PDB entry 8J7X | electron microscopy, 3.40 A resolution | chains A and E of the 6 polymer chains in the assembly

[Chain A]
Protein: Zinc transporter 7
Source organism: Homo sapiens
Reference sequence: Q8NEW0 (ZNT7_HUMAN); residue numbers follow UniProt; this construct covers 1-376
Chain sequence (390 residues; numbered -13 to 376; the number before each row is that of its first residue; numbers below 1 keep their minus sign (Met-13 is residue -13)):
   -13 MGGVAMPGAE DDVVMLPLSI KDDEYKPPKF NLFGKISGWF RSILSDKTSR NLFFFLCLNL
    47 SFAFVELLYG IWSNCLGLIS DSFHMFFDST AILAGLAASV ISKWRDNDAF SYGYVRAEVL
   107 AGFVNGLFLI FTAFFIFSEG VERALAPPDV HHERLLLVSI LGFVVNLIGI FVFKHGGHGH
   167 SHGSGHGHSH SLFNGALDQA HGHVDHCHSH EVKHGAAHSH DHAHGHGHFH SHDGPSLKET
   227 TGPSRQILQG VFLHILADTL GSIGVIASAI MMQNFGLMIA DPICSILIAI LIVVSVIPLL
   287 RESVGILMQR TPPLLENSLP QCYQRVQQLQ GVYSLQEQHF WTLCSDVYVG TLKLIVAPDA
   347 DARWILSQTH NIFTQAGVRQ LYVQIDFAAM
Not modelled in the structure: -13 to 21, 163-227, 261-263
Differences from the reference sequence: initiating methionine (-13); expression tag (-12 to 0)

[Chain E]
Protein: Heavy chain of YN7114-08 Fab
Source organism: Mus musculus
Notes: antibody fragment or engineered binder
Chain sequence (234 residues; numbered 1 to 234; the number before each row is that of its first residue):
     1 EVQLQESGPG LVAPSQSLSI TCTVSGFSLT NYAVHWVRQS PGKGLEWLGV IWSNGRTDYN
    61 AAFISRLSIS KDNSKSQVFF KMNSLQADDT AIYYCARKLA YEGAMDYWGQ GTSVTVSSAK
   121 TTPPSVYPLA PGSAAQTNSM VTLGCLVKGY FPEPVTVTWN SGSLSSGVHT FPAVLQSDLY
   181 TLSSSVTVPS STWPSETVTC NVAHPASSTK VDKKIVPRDC GCKPCICTVP EVSS
Not modelled in the structure: 219-234
Disulfide bonds: Cys22-Cys95, Cys145-Cys200

[Interface between chain A and chain E]
Pairs across the interface (27):
  Gln313(A) - Arg56(E)  hydrogen bond (backbone-side chain)
  Gln314(A) - Arg56(E)  hydrogen bond (backbone-side chain)
  Leu315(A) - Arg56(E)  hydrogen bond (backbone-side chain)
  Gln316(A) - Trp47(E)
  Gln316(A) - Trp52(E)
  Gln316(A) - Asp58(E)
  Gly317(A) - Trp52(E)
  Gly317(A) - Arg56(E)
  Val318(A) - Arg56(E)  hydrogen bond (backbone-side chain)
  Tyr319(A) - Ser53(E)
  Tyr319(A) - Asn54(E)  hydrogen bond (side chain-backbone)
  Ala343(A) - Trp52(E)  hydrophobic
  Pro344(A) - Ser53(E)
  Pro344(A) - Tyr101(E)  hydrogen bond (backbone-side chain)
  Asp345(A) - Asn31(E)
  Asp345(A) - Tyr32(E)
  Asp345(A) - Ala33(E)  hydrogen bond (side chain-backbone)
  Asp345(A) - Lys98(E)  hydrogen bond (backbone-side chain)
  Asp345(A) - Tyr101(E)  hydrogen bond (backbone-backbone)
  Ala346(A) - Tyr101(E)
  Asp347(A) - Tyr101(E)
  Asp347(A) - Glu102(E)
  Asp347(A) - Gly103(E)
  Arg349(A) - Glu102(E)  salt bridge
  Phe373(A) - Tyr101(E)  hydrophobic
  Met376(A) - Thr30(E)
  Met376(A) - Ser53(E)
Other interface residues (no listed pair), chain E (18 interface residues in all): Val50, Asn73, Leu99, Ala100

[Summary]
15 residues of chain A and 18 residues of chain E are in contact; the contacts include 9 hydrogen bonds and 1
salt bridge. Polar contacts include Arg349(A)-Glu102(E), Gln313(A)-Arg56(E) and Gln314(A)-Arg56(E).
Here chain A is Zinc transporter 7 (Homo sapiens) and chain E is Heavy chain of YN7114-08 Fab (Mus musculus).
Entry 8J7X (Cryo-EM structure of hZnT7DeltaHis-loop-Fab complex in zinc-unbound state) was determined by
electron microscopy (same publication as 8J7T, 8J7U, 8J7V, 8J7W, 8J7Y and 8J80).
